Entry 4E7X (X-ray diffraction, 3.20 A resolution); this record covers chain A.

[Chain A]
Protein: Poly(A) RNA polymerase protein cid1
Source organism: Schizosaccharomyces pombe 972h-
Notes: EC 2.7.7.-
Reference sequence: O13833 (CID1_SCHPO); numbering as in UniProt; present here: 1-206, 208-405
Chain sequence (405 residues; row label = number of the first residue in the row; note: 1 number in that range is skipped by the numbering (no residue carries it; nothing is unmodelled there)):
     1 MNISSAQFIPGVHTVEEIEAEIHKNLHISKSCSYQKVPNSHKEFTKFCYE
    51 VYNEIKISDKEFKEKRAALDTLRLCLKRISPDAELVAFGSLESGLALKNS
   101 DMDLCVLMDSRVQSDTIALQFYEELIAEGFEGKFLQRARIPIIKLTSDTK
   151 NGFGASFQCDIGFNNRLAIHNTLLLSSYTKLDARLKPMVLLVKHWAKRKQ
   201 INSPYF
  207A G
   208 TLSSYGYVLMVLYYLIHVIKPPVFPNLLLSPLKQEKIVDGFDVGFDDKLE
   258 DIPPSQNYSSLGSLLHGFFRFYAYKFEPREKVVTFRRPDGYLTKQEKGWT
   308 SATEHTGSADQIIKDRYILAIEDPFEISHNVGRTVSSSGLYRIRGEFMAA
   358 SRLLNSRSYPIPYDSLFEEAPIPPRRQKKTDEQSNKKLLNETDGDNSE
Disordered / not traced: 1-40, 110-114, 150-151, 309-321, 380-405
Curated features (UniProtKB/Swiss-Prot):
  - binding site (UTP): Ser90, Ala168, Asn171, Thr172, Lys193, Lys197, Ser211, Tyr212, His336
  - binding site (Mg(2+)): Asp101, Asp103
  - binding site (ATP): Arg340
  - mutagenesis: Phe88 (F88D: Impairs catalytic activity), Asp101 (D101A: Abolishes catalytic activity but does not affect RNA binding; when associated with A-103), Asp103 (D103A: Abolishes catalytic activity but does not affect RNA binding; when associated with A-101), Lys133 (K133A: Impairs binding to RNA; when associated with A-137; A-321 and A-323. Also impairs binding to RNA; when associated with A-137; A-277 and A-282), Arg137 (R137A: Impairs binding to RNA; when associated with A-133; A-321 and A-323. Also impairs binding to RNA; when associated with A-133; A-277 and A-282), Lys144 (K144A: Reduces association with a 15-mer A stretch but does not affect association with a 15-mer U stretch), Asp160 (D160A: Abolishes catalytic activity), Asn164 (N164P: Predominantly performs monouridylation), Asn165 (N165A/P: Abolishes catalytic activity), Arg277 (R277A: Impairs binding to RNA; when associated with A-282; A-133 and A-137. Also impairs binding to RNA; when associated with A-282; A-321 and A-323), Lys282 (K282A: Impairs binding to RNA; when associated with A-277; A-133 and A-137. Also impairs binding to RNA; when associated with A-277; A-321 and A-323), Lys321 (K321A: Impairs binding to RNA; when associated with A-323; A-277 and A-282. Also impairs binding to RNA; when associated with A-323; A-133 and A-137), 5 further mutagenesis entries in UniProt
What the authors report for this chain:
  - mutagenesis - K133A/R137A, R277A/K282A, K321A/R323A: decreased binding to RNA
  - mutagenesis - D101A/D103A: abolished catalytic activity
  - mutagenesis - H336A: increased catalytic activity (PAP activity)
  - mutagenesis - D330A, E333A: decreased catalytic activity (TUTase activity)
  - specificity-determining residues: Asp330 (proposed by the authors, not directly observed)

[In short]
Curated annotation (UniProt) lists 9 UTP-binding residues, Mg2+-binding residues Asp101 and Asp103,
ATP-binding residue Arg340 and 17 mutagenesis sites. From the paper: K133A/R137A, R277A/K282A and K321A/R323A
reduce binding to RNA; the specificity determinant Asp330; 7 substitutions were tested in all.
Chain A is Poly(A) RNA polymerase protein cid1 (Schizosaccharomyces pombe 972h-); the structure, Structural
Basis for the Activity of a Cytoplasmic RNA Terminal U-transferase, was determined by X-ray diffraction
together with 4E80 and 4E8F from the same study.
